PDB entry 7P0T | X-ray diffraction, 2.60 A resolution | chains A and B of the 3 polymer chains in the assembly

# Chain A
Protein: H-2 class I histocompatibility antigen, D-B alpha chain
From: Mus musculus
Reference sequence: P01899 (HA11_MOUSE); residues 1-276 here correspond to UniProt positions 25-300 (UniProt number = residue number + 24)
Chain sequence (276 residues; each row starts with the number of its first residue):
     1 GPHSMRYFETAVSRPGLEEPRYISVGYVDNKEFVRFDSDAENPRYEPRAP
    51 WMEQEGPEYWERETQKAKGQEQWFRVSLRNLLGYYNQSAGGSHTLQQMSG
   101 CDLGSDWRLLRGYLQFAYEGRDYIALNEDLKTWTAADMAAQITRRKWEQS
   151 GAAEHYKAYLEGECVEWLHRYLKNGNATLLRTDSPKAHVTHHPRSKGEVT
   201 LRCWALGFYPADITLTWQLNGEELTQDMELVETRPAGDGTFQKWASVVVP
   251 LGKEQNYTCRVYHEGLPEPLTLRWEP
Unresolved in the structure: 175-177, 195-199, 219-229, 248-254, 274-276
Disulfides: Cys101-Cys164, Cys203-Cys259
What the authors report for this chain:
  - conformationally variable residues (side-chain flip): Arg62, His155, Glu163

# Chain B
Protein: Beta-2-microglobulin
From: Mus musculus
Reference sequence: P01887 (B2MG_MOUSE); residues 1-99 here correspond to UniProt positions 21-119 (UniProt number = residue number + 20)
Chain sequence (101 residues; row label = number of the first residue in the row; numbers below 1 keep their minus sign (Met-1 is residue -1)):
    -1 MGIQKTPQIQVYSRHPPENGKPNILNCYVTQFHPPHIEIQMLKNGKKIPK
    49 VEMSDMSFSKDWSFYILAHTEFTPTETDTYACRVKHDSMAEPKTVYWDRD
    99 M
Unresolved in the structure: -1 to 0
Disulfides: Cys25-Cys80
Construct notes: initiating methionine (-1); expression tag (0); conflict Asp85 (Ala105 in P01887)

# Chain A / chain B interface
Pairs across the interface - 53 pairs, chain A then chain B:
  Phe8(A) - Ser55(B)
  Phe8(A) - Phe56(B)  hydrophobic
  Glu9(A) - Phe56(B)
  Thr10(A) - Phe56(B)
  Thr10(A) - Phe62(B)
  Arg14(A) - His34(B)
  Val25(A) - Met54(B)
  Tyr27(A) - Ser55(B)  hydrogen bond
  Tyr27(A) - Tyr63(B)
  Glu32(A) - Asp53(B)
  Arg35(A) - Asp53(B)  salt bridge
  Arg48(A) - Asp53(B)  salt bridge
  Thr94(A) - His31(B)  hydrogen bond
  Thr94(A) - Pro33(B)
  Gln96(A) - Phe56(B)
  Gln96(A) - Trp60(B)  hydrogen bond (side chain-backbone)
  Gln96(A) - Phe62(B)
  Gln97(A) - Phe56(B)
  Met98(A) - Trp60(B)  hydrophobic
  Gln115(A) - Trp60(B)
  Phe116(A) - Trp60(B)
  Ala117(A) - Trp60(B)  hydrophobic
  Glu119(A) - His31(B)
  Gly120(A) - His31(B)
  Gly120(A) - Asp59(B)
  Gly120(A) - Trp60(B)
  Arg121(A) - Ile1(B)
  Asp122(A) - Trp60(B)  hydrogen bond
  Lys186(A) - Arg12(B)
  His188(A) - Pro14(B)
  Arg202(A) - Met99(B)
  Trp204(A) - Met99(B)  hydrophobic
  Leu206(A) - Pro14(B)
  Gly207(A) - Arg12(B)
  Val231(A) - Gln8(B)
  Arg234(A) - Gln8(B)  hydrogen bond
  Arg234(A) - Tyr10(B)
  Arg234(A) - Tyr26(B)
  Pro235(A) - Tyr10(B)  hydrogen bond (backbone-side chain)
  Pro235(A) - Asn24(B)
  Pro235(A) - Tyr26(B)
  Pro235(A) - Leu65(B)  hydrophobic
  Ala236(A) - Arg12(B)
  Ala236(A) - Asn24(B)  hydrogen bond (backbone-side chain)
  Gly237(A) - Ile22(B)
  Gly237(A) - Asn24(B)  hydrogen bond (backbone-side chain)
  Gly237(A) - Leu65(B)
  Gly237(A) - His67(B)
  Asp238(A) - Arg12(B)  salt bridge
  Asp238(A) - Ile22(B)
  Gln242(A) - Tyr10(B)
  Gln242(A) - Ser11(B)  hydrogen bond (side chain-backbone)
  Gln242(A) - Arg12(B)
Other interface residues (no listed pair), chain A (37 interface residues in all): Val12, Thr190, Thr240, Trp244
Other interface residues (no listed pair), chain B (25 interface residues in all): His13, Asp98

# Overview
Chain A and chain B form an interface of 37 and 25 residues respectively, with 9 hydrogen bonds and 3 salt
bridges. Among the polar pairs are Arg35(A)-Asp53(B), Arg48(A)-Asp53(B) and Asp238(A)-Arg12(B). The paper
reports conformational variability at Arg62(A), His155(A) and Glu163(A).
Chain A is H-2 class I histocompatibility antigen, D-B alpha chain and chain B is Beta-2-microglobulin, both
from Mus musculus; the structure, CRYSTAL STRUCTURE OF THE MURINE CLASS I MAJOR HISTOCOMPATIBILITY COMPLEX
H-2DB IN COMPLEX WITH LCMV-DERIVED GP33 ..., was determined by X-ray diffraction, deposited together with
7P0A.
